PDB entry 7ICQ | X-ray diffraction, 2.90 A resolution | chains T and A of the 3 polymer chains in the assembly

Chain T:
Molecule: 7-nt DNA strand
Sequence (7 nucleotides; each row starts with the number of its first residue):
     2 CATCTGT

Chain A:
Molecule: Protein (DNA polymerase beta (e.c.2.7.7.7))
Source organism: Homo sapiens
UniProt: P06746 (DPOB_HUMAN); residues 2-335 here correspond to UniProt positions 1-334 (UniProt number = residue number - 1)
Chain sequence (335 residues; each row starts with the number of its first residue):
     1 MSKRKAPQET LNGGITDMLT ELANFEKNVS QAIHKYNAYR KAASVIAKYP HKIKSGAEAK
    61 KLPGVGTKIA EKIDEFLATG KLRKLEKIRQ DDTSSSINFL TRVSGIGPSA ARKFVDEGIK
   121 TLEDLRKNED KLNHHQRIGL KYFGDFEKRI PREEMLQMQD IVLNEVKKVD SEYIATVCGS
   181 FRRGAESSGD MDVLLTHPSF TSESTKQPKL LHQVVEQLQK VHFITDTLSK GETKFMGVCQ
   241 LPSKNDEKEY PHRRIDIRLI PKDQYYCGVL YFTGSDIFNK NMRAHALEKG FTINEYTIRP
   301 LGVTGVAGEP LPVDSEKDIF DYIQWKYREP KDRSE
Not modelled in the structure: 1-8
UniProt features mapped onto this chain:
  - binding site (K(+)): Lys-61
  - binding site (Na(+)): Lys-61
Bound ions: Na+ site 1 near Leu-62 (its only coordinating residue here); Na+ site 2: Thr-101, Val-103, Ile-106 (shared with 1 residue of chain P)

Interface between chain T and chain A:
Pairs across the interface (10):
  DC2(T) / Tyr-296(A)  sugar contact
  DA3(T) / Thr-233(A)  phosphate contact
  DA3(T) / Lys-234(A)  phosphate contact
  DT4(T) / Lys-230(A)  phosphate contact
  DT4(T) / Gly-231(A)  phosphate contact
  DT4(T) / Glu-232(A)  hydrogen bond to the phosphate
  DT4(T) / Thr-233(A)  hydrogen bond to the phosphate
  DT4(T) / Lys-234(A)  hydrogen bond to the phosphate
  DC5(T) / Ser-229(A)  sugar contact
  DC5(T) / Lys-230(A)  hydrogen bond to the phosphate
Interface residues without a listed pair, chain T (5 interface residues in all): DT6
Interface residues without a listed pair, chain A (9 interface residues in all): Asn-133, His-134

Summary:
5 residues of chain T and 9 residues of chain A are in contact; the contacts include 4 hydrogen bonds. Among
the polar pairs are DT4(T)/Glu-232(A), DT4(T)/Thr-233(A) and DT4(T)/Lys-234(A). From UniProt: K+-binding
residue Lys-61(A) and Na+-binding residue Lys-61(A) on chain A.
Chain T is a 7-nt DNA strand and chain A is Protein (DNA polymerase beta (e.c.2.7.7.7)) (Homo sapiens); the
structure, DNA polymerase beta (e.c.2.7.7.7)/DNA complex, soaked in the presence of ZNCL2, was determined by
X-ray diffraction together with 1ZQT, 7ICE, 7ICF, 7ICG, 7ICH, 7ICI and 39 further entries from the same study.
